PDB entry 9CPB | electron microscopy, 3.52 A resolution | chains 4W and GM of the 395 polymer chains in the assembly

[Chain 4W]
Molecule: Pierce1
Source organism: Bos taurus
Reference sequence: Q32P67 (CI116_BOVIN); residues 1-136 here = UniProt positions 1-136
Amino-acid sequence (136 residues; each row starts with the number of its first residue):
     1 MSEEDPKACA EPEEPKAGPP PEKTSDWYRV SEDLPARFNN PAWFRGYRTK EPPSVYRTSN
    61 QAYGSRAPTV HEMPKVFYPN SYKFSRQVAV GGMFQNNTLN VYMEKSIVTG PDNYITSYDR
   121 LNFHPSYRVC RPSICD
Unresolved in the structure: 1-21, 101-136

[Chain GM]
Molecule: Tubulin alpha-1D chain
Source organism: Bos taurus
Reference sequence: Q2HJ86 (TBA1D_BOVIN); residue numbers follow UniProt; this construct covers 1-452
Amino-acid sequence (452 residues; each row starts with the number of its first residue):
     1 MRECISVHVG QAGVQIGNAC WELYCLEHGI QPDGQMPSDK TIGGGDDSFN TFFSETGAGK
    61 HVPRAVFVDL EPTVIDEVRT GTYRQLFHPE QLITGKEDAA NNYARGHYTI GKELIDLVLD
   121 RIRKLADQCT GLQGFLIFHS FGGGTGSGFT SLLMERLSVD YGKKSKLEFS IYPAPQVSTA
   181 VVEPYNSILT THTTLEHSDC AFMVDNEAIY DICRRNLDIE RPTYTNLNRL IGQIVSSITA
   241 SLRFDGALNV DLTEFQTNLV PYPRIHFPLA TYAPVISAEK AYHEQLSVAE ITNACFEPAN
   301 QMVKCDPRHG KYMACCLLYR GDVVPKDVNA AIATIKTKRT IQFVDWCPTG FKVGINYQPP
   361 TVVPGGDLAK VQRAVCMLSN TTAIAEAWAR LDHKFDLMYA KRAFVHWYVG EGMEEGEFSE
   421 AREDMAALEK DYEEVGMDSV EGEGEEEEGD EY
Unresolved in the structure: 440-452
Swiss-Prot annotation at these positions:
  - motif: Met1 to Cys4 (MREC motif)
  - active site: Glu254
  - binding site (GTP): Gln11, Glu71, Ser140, Gly144, Thr145, Thr179, Asn206, Asn228
  - binding site (Mg(2+)): Glu71
  - site: Tyr452 (Involved in polymerization)
  - modified residue: Lys40 (N6-acetyllysine), Tyr282 (3'-nitrotyrosine), Ser439 (Phosphoserine), Glu446 (5-glutamyl polyglutamate), Tyr452 (3'-nitrotyrosine)

[How chain 4W and chain GM interact]
Pairs across the interface (63; chain 4W residue first):
  Ala36(4W) with Asp39(GM)
  Arg37(4W) with Gly29(GM); Met36(GM), hydrogen bond; Pro37(GM); Asp39(GM); Asp46(GM), salt bridge
  Phe38(4W) with Glu27(GM); His28(GM); Gly29(GM)
  Trp43(4W) with Gln31(GM), hydrogen bond (backbone-side chain); Pro37(GM), hydrophobic; Asp39(GM)
  Phe44(4W) with Gly29(GM); Gln31(GM); Pro37(GM), hydrophobic
  Arg45(4W) with Gln31(GM), hydrogen bond (backbone-side chain)
  Gly46(4W) with Gln31(GM), hydrogen bond (backbone-side chain); Pro32(GM); Thr82(GM)
  Tyr47(4W) with Pro32(GM), hydrophobic; Thr82(GM); Tyr83(GM), hydrogen bond
  Arg48(4W) with Thr82(GM), hydrogen bond
  Thr58(4W) with Glu77(GM)
  Asn60(4W) with Gln15(GM); Asn18(GM); Glu77(GM), hydrogen bond
  Ala62(4W) with Arg229(GM)
  Tyr63(4W) with Gln15(GM), hydrogen bond (side chain-backbone); Asn18(GM); Ala19(GM); Thr82(GM), hydrogen bond (backbone-side chain); Asn228(GM), hydrogen bond
  Gly64(4W) with Thr82(GM)
  Pro68(4W) with Leu26(GM), hydrophobic; Pro364(GM), hydrophobic
  Glu72(4W) with Leu26(GM); Val362(GM); Pro364(GM)
  Val76(4W) with Gln358(GM); Pro359(GM)
  Phe77(4W) with Asp46(GM); Phe244(GM), hydrophobic; Gln358(GM)
  Tyr78(4W) with Phe244(GM); Asp245(GM), hydrogen bond (backbone-backbone); Tyr357(GM), hydrophobic; Gln358(GM)
  Pro79(4W) with Gly44(GM); Gly45(GM); Asp46(GM); Asp245(GM)
  Asn80(4W) with Asp46(GM), hydrogen bond (backbone-backbone); Asp47(GM); Ser48(GM), hydrogen bond (side chain-backbone); Leu242(GM); Arg243(GM), hydrogen bond (side chain-backbone)
  Ser81(4W) with Gly45(GM)
  Tyr82(4W) with Met1(GM), hydrophobic; Arg2(GM), hydrogen bond; Asp47(GM), hydrogen bond (backbone-side chain)
  Arg86(4W) with Met1(GM), hydrogen bond; Asn50(GM)
Also at the interface, not in a pair above, chain 4W (30 interface residues in all): Ser59, Gln61, Arg66, His71, Pro74, Lys83
Also at the interface, not in a pair above, chain GM (41 interface residues in all): Glu22, Asp33, Ser38, Val74, Thr225, Gly365, Lys370

[Overview]
30 residues of chain 4W face 41 of chain GM across their interface, with 17 hydrogen bonds and 1 salt bridge.
Polar pairs include Arg37(4W)-Asp46(GM), Arg37(4W)-Met36(GM) and Trp43(4W)-Gln31(GM). Curated annotation
(UniProt) lists active-site residue Glu254(GM), 8 GTP-binding residues and Mg2+-binding residue Glu71(GM) on
chain GM.
Here chain 4W is Pierce1 and chain GM is Tubulin alpha-1D chain, both from Bos taurus. Entry 9CPB (Atomic
model of bovine Fallopian tube cilia doublet microtubule (48-nm periodicity)) was determined by electron
microscopy, deposited together with 9CPC.
